8XCH - chains I and L of the 32 polymer chains in the assembly; structure by electron microscopy, 3.40 A resolution.

== Chain I ==
Protein: Replicase polyprotein 1ab
Source organism: Severe acute respiratory syndrome coronavirus 2
Notes: EC 3.4.19.12, 3.4.22.-, 3.4.22.69, 2.7.7.48, 3.6.4.12, 3.6.4.13, 3.1.13.-, 3.1.-.-, 2.1.1.-
UniProtKB: P0DTD1 (R1AB_SARS2); residues 1-932 here correspond to UniProt positions 4393-5324 (UniProt number = residue number + 4392)
Chain sequence (942 residues; row label = number of the first residue in the row):
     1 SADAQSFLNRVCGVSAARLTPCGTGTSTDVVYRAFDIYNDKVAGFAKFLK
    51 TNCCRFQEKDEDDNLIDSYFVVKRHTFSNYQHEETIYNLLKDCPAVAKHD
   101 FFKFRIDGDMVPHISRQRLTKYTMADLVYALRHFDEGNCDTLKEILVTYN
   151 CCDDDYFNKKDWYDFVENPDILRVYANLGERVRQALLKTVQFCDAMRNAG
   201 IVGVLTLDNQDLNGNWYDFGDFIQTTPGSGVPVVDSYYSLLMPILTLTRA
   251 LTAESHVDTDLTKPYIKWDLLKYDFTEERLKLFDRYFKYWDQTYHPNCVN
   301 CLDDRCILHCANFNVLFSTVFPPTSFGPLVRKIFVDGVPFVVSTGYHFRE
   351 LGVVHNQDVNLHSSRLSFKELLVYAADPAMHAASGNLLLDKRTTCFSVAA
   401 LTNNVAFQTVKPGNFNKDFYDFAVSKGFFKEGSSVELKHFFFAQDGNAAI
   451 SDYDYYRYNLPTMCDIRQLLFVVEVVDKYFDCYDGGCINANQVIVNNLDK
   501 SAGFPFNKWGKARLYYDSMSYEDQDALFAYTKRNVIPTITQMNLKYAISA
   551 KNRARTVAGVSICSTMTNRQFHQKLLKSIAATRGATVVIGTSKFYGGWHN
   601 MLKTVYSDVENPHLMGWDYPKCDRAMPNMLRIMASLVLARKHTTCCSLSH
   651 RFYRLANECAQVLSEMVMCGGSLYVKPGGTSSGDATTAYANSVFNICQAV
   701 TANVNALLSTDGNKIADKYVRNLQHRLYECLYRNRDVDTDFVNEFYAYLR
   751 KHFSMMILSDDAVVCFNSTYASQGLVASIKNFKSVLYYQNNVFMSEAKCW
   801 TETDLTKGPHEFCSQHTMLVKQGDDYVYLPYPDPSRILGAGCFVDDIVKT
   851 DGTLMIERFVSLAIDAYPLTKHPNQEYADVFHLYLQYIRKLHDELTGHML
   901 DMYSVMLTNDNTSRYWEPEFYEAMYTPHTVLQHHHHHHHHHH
Not modelled in the structure: 1-3, 930-942
Construct notes: expression tag (933-942)
Metal / ion sites: Mg2+: Asp-208, Asn-209, Tyr-217; Zn2+ site 1: His-295, Cys-301, Cys-306, Cys-310; Zn2+ site 2: Cys-487, His-642, Cys-645, Cys-646
UniProt features mapped onto this chain:
  - region: Lys-545 to Arg-555 (Interaction with RMP Remdesivir), Thr-582 to Pro-620 (RdRp Palm N-ter)
  - active site: Ser-759, Asp-760, Asp-761
  - binding site (Mn(2+)): Asn-209, Asp-218
  - binding site (Zn(2+)): His-295, Cys-301, Cys-306, Cys-310, Cys-487, His-642, Cys-645, Cys-646
  - site: Gln-932 (Cleavage)

== Chain L ==
Protein: Non-structural protein 8
Source organism: Severe acute respiratory syndrome coronavirus 2
UniProtKB: P0DTD1 (R1AB_SARS2); residues 1-198 here correspond to UniProt positions 3943-4140 (UniProt number = residue number + 3942)
Chain sequence (198 residues; numbered 1 to 198; the number before each row is that of its first residue):
     1 AIASEFSSLPSYAAFATAQEAYEQAVANGDSEVVLKKLKKSLNVAKSEFD
    51 RDAAMQRKLEKMADQAMTQMYKQARSEDKRAKVTSAMQTMLFTMLRKLDN
   101 DALNNIINNARDGCVPLNIIPLTTAAKLMVVIPDYNTYKNTCDGTTFTYA
   151 SALWEIQQVVDADSKIVQLSEISMDNSPNLAWPLIVTALRANSAVKLQ
Not modelled in the structure: 1-5, 192-198
UniProt features mapped onto this chain:
  - site: Gln-198 (Cleavage)

== Interface between chain I and chain L ==
Pairs across the interface - 18 pairs, chain I then chain L:
  Asn-414(I) / Met-87(L)
  Lys-417(I) / Met-90(L)
  Lys-417(I) / Thr-93(L)
  Lys-417(I) / Met-94(L)
  Asp-846(I) / Val-83(L)
  Ile-847(I) / Lys-79(L)
  Thr-850(I) / Lys-79(L)
  Asp-851(I) / Lys-79(L)
  Leu-854(I) / Lys-72(L)
  Leu-854(I) / Arg-75(L)
  His-898(I) / Tyr-71(L)
  Met-899(I) / Thr-68(L)
  Met-899(I) / Tyr-71(L)  hydrophobic
  Tyr-903(I) / Asp-64(L)
  Tyr-903(I) / Met-67(L)
  Val-905(I) / Glu-60(L)
  Val-905(I) / Asp-64(L)
  Met-906(I) / Asp-64(L)
Also at the interface, not in a pair above, chain I (15 interface residues in all): Phe-415, Met-902, Thr-908
Also at the interface, not in a pair above, chain L (15 interface residues in all): Ser-76, Arg-80

== Overview ==
Chain I and chain L each contribute 15 residues to their interface. Asp-208(I), Asn-209(I) and Tyr-217(I)
coordinate Mg2+. From UniProt: 3 active-site residues, Mn2+-binding residues Asn-209(I) and Asp-218(I) and 8
Zn2+-binding residues on chain I.
Here chain I is Replicase polyprotein 1ab and chain L is Non-structural protein 8, both from Severe acute
respiratory syndrome coronavirus 2. Entry 8XCH (SARS-CoV-2 Replication-Transcription Complex has a
dimer-of-dimeric architecture (ddRTC) in pre-capping initiation) was determined by electron microscopy
together with 9IMK and 9IMM from the same study.
